2B2D - chains R and B of the 5 polymer chains in the assembly; structure by X-ray diffraction, 2.90 A resolution.

# Chain R
Molecule: 20-nt RNA strand
Sequence (20 nucleotides; row label = number of the first residue in the row):
   301 AUGCAUGUCU AAGACAGCAU
Unresolved in the structure: 301-306, 316-320

# Chain B
Name: Coat protein
From: Enterobacterio phage MS2
Reference sequence: P03612 (COAT_BPMS2); residue numbers follow UniProt; this construct covers 1-129
Amino-acid sequence (129 residues; row label = number of the first residue in the row):
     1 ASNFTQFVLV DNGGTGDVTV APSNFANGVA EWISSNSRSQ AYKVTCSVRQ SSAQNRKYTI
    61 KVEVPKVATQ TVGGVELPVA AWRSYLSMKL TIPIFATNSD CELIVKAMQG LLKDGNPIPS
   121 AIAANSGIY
Differences from the reference sequence: engineered mutation Ser-87 (Asn in P03612), Lys-89 (Glu in P03612)
From the paper describing this entry:
  - binding site for the 20-nt RNA strand (chain R): Lys-89
  - mutagenesis - N87S/E89K, N87S: increased binding to Qbeta stem-loop (citing earlier work)
  - mutagenesis - N87S: decreased binding to MS2 operator (citing earlier work)

# How chain R and chain B interact
Residue-residue contacts (13; chain R residue first):
  G307(R) / Arg-49(B)  hydrogen bond to the phosphate
  G307(R) / Lys-89(B)  salt bridge to the phosphate
  U308(R) / Arg-49(B)  salt bridge to the phosphate
  U308(R) / Ser-51(B)  phosphate contact
  U308(R) / Lys-57(B)  salt bridge to the phosphate
  U308(R) / Lys-89(B)  salt bridge to the phosphate
  C309(R) / Ser-51(B)  hydrogen bond to the phosphate
  C309(R) / Ser-52(B)  hydrogen bond to the phosphate
  C309(R) / Asn-55(B)  hydrogen bond to the phosphate
  C309(R) / Lys-57(B)  salt bridge to the phosphate
  C309(R) / Thr-91(B)  phosphate contact
  U310(R) / Asn-55(B)  phosphate contact
  A311(R) / Thr-91(B)  hydrogen bond to the base
Other interface residues (no listed pair), chain B (8 interface residues in all): Lys-61

# Overview
5 residues of chain R face 8 of chain B across their interface, with 5 hydrogen bonds and 5 salt bridges.
Among the polar pairs are A311(R)/Thr-91(B), G307(R)/Arg-49(B) and C309(R)/Ser-51(B). The paper reports a
binding site for the 20-nt RNA strand (chain R) at Lys-89(B); N87S/E89K and N87S of chain B increase binding
to Qbeta stem-loop.
Chain R is a 20-nt RNA strand and chain B is Coat protein (Enterobacterio phage MS2); the structure, RNA
stemloop operator from bacteriophage QBETA complexed with an N87S,E89K mutant MS2 capsid, was determined by
X-ray diffraction, deposited together with 1ZSE, 2B2E, 2B2G, 2BNY, 2BQ5 and 2BS1.
